PDB entry 7YI4 | electron microscopy, 3.96 A resolution | chains O and G of the 16 polymer chains in the assembly

[Chain O]
Molecule: Wisdom 601 DNA
Source organism: synthetic construct
Sequence (167 nucleotides; each row starts with the number of its first residue; numbers below 1 keep their minus sign (DC-73 is residue -73)):
   -73 CTGGAGAATC CCGGTCTGCA GGCCGCTCAA TTGGTCGTAG ACAGCTCTAG CACCGCTTAA
   -13 ACGCACGTAC GCGCTGTCCC CCGCGTTTTA ACCGCCAAGG GGATTACTCC CTAGTCTCCA
    47 GGCACGTGTC AGATATATAC ATCCTGTGCA TGTATTGAAC AGCGACC
Disordered / not traced: 78-93

[Chain G]
Name: Histone H3
Source organism: Xenopus laevis
UniProtKB: A0A310TTQ1 (A0A310TTQ1_XENLA); residues 1-135 here correspond to UniProt positions 2-136 (UniProt number = residue number + 1)
Sequence (135 residues; row label = number of the first residue in the row):
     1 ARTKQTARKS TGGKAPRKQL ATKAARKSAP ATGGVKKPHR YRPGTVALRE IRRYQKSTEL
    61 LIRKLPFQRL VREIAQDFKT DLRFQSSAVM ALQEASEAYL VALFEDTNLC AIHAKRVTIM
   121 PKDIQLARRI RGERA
Disordered / not traced: 1-34, 135
Modified residues: Lys36 (N-trimethyllysine; M3L)

[How chain O and chain G interact]
Residue-residue contacts (15):
  DG-24(O) with Phe84(G), phosphate contact; Gln85(G), phosphate contact; Ser86(G), hydrogen bond to the phosphate
  DC-23(O) with Arg72(G), salt bridge to the phosphate; Leu82(G), phosphate contact; Arg83(G), phosphate contact; Phe84(G), hydrogen bond to the phosphate
  DA-5(O) with Arg42(G), salt bridge to the phosphate
  DG-3(O) with Arg116(G), phosphate contact; Val117(G), hydrogen bond to the phosphate; Thr118(G), hydrogen bond to the phosphate
  DC69(O) with Tyr41(G), phosphate contact
  DC70(O) with Tyr41(G), phosphate contact; Arg42(G), hydrogen bond to the phosphate; Thr45(G), hydrogen bond to the phosphate
Interface residues without a listed pair, chain O (10 interface residues in all): DA-13, DC-4, DC-2, DT71
Interface residues without a listed pair, chain G (19 interface residues in all): Lys37, His39, Arg40, Pro43, Arg63, Lys115, Met120

[Overview]
The interface between chain O and chain G involves 10 residues on one side and 19 on the other, with 6
hydrogen bonds and 2 salt bridges. Polar pairs include DG-24(O)-Ser86(G), DC-23(O)-Phe84(G) and
DG-3(O)-Val117(G).
Chain O is Wisdom 601 DNA (synthetic construct) and chain G is Histone H3 (Xenopus laevis); the structure,
Cryo-EM structure of Rpd3S complex bound to H3K36me3 nucleosome in close state, was determined by electron
microscopy, deposited together with 7YI0, 7YI1, 7YI2, 7YI3 and 7YI5.
